8DPL - chains C and J of the 15 polymer chains in the assembly; structure by electron microscopy, 2.53 A resolution.

Chain C:
Molecule: 6D6 single-chain variable fragment
Organism: Mus musculus
Sequence (243 residues; each row starts with the number of its first residue):
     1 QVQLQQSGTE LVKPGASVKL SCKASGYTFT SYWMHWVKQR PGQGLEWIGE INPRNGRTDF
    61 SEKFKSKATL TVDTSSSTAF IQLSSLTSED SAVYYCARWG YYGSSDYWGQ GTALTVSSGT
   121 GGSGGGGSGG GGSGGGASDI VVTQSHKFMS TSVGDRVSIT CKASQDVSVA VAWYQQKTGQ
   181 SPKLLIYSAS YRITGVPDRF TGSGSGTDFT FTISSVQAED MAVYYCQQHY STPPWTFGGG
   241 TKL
Not modelled in the structure: 115-136
Disulfides: Cys-22/Cys-96, Cys-161/Cys-226

Chain J:
Molecule: Glycoprotein GP2
Organism: Ebola virus - Mayinga, Zaire, 1976
Reference sequence: A0A0E3H7K2 (A0A0E3H7K2_9MONO); residue numbers follow UniProt; this construct covers 502-637
Sequence (136 residues; row label = number of the first residue in the row):
   502 EAIVNAQPKC NPNLHYWTTQ DEGAAIGLAW IPYFGPAAEG IYTEGLMHNQ DGLICGLRQL
   562 ANETTQALQL FLRATTELRT FSILNRKAID FLLQRWGGTC HILGPDCCIE PHDWTKNITD
   622 KIDQIIHDFV DKTLPD
Not modelled in the structure: 502, 599-637
Disulfides: Cys-511/Cys-556
Glycans and other covalent adducts: glycan linked to Asn-563

How chain C and chain J interact:
Contacting residue pairs (25):
  Trp-33(C) / Gly-524(J)
  Trp-33(C) / Ala-525(J)
  Trp-33(C) / Ala-526(J)  hydrophobic
  Glu-50(C) / Ala-526(J)
  Arg-57(C) / Asp-522(J)  salt bridge
  Arg-57(C) / Gly-524(J)  hydrogen bond (side chain-backbone)
  Trp-99(C) / Ile-527(J)  hydrogen bond (side chain-backbone)
  Tyr-101(C) / Trp-531(J)
  Tyr-102(C) / Gly-528(J)
  Tyr-102(C) / Leu-529(J)  hydrogen bond (backbone-backbone)
  Tyr-102(C) / Trp-531(J)  hydrophobic
  Tyr-102(C) / Ile-532(J)  hydrophobic
  Val-169(C) / Leu-529(J)  hydrophobic
  Val-169(C) / Phe-535(J)  hydrophobic
  Ser-188(C) / Leu-529(J)
  His-229(C) / Gly-528(J)
  His-229(C) / Leu-529(J)  hydrogen bond (backbone-backbone)
  Tyr-230(C) / Ala-530(J)  hydrophobic
  Tyr-230(C) / Phe-535(J)  hydrogen bond (side chain-backbone)
  Tyr-230(C) / Gly-536(J)
  Tyr-230(C) / Pro-537(J)
  Ser-231(C) / Ile-527(J)
  Ser-231(C) / Ala-530(J)
  Trp-235(C) / Ile-527(J)
  Trp-235(C) / Gly-528(J)
Other interface residues (no listed pair), chain C (16 interface residues in all): Asn-52, Ser-168, Ala-170, Pro-233

Overview:
The interface between chain C and chain J involves 16 residues on one side and 13 on the other, with 5
hydrogen bonds and 1 salt bridge. Polar contacts include Arg-57(C)/Asp-522(J), Arg-57(C)/Gly-524(J) and
Trp-99(C)/Ile-527(J).
Here chain C is 6D6 single-chain variable fragment (Mus musculus) and chain J is Glycoprotein GP2 (Ebola virus
- Mayinga, Zaire, 1976). Entry 8DPL (Structure of EBOV GP lacking the mucin-like domain with 2.1.1D5 scFv and
6D6 scFv bound) was determined by electron microscopy, deposited together with 8DPM.
